Entry 6XL1 (X-ray diffraction, 1.95 A resolution); this record covers chains B and C of the 3 polymer chains in the assembly.

Chain B:
Name: Card1
Organism: Treponema succinifaciens DSM 2489
UniProt: F2NWD3 (F2NWD3_TRES6); numbering as in UniProt (aligned over 1-373)
Amino-acid sequence (382 residues; numbered 1 to 382; the number before each row is that of its first residue):
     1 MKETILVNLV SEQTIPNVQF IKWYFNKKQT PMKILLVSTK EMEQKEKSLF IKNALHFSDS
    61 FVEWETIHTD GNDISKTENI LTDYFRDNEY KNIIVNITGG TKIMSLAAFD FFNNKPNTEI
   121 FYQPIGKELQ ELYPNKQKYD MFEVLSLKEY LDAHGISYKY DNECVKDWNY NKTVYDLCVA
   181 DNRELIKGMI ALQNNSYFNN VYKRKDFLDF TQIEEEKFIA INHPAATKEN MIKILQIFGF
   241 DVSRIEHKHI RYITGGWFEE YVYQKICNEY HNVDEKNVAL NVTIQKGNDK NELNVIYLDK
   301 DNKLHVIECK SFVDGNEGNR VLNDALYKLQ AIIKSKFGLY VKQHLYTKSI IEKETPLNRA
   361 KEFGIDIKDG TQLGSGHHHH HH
Unresolved in the structure: 374-382
Sequence notes: engineered mutation Asn-294 (Asp in F2NWD3); expression tag (374-382)
Metal / ion sites: Mn2+ site 1: Asn-79, Asp-83 (shared with 2 residues of chain A); Mn2+ site 2: His-271 (shared with 1 residue of chain A); Mn2+ site 3: Asn-294, Glu-308, Cys-309
From the paper describing this entry:
  - catalytic residues: Glu-259, Lys-310 (proposed by the authors, not directly observed)
  - mutagenesis - S11A, Y122A, I125A: abolished binding to cA4 (chain C)
  - mutagenesis - E308A/K310A: abolished catalytic activity
  - mutagenesis - Y122A, I125A: abolished binding to cA4
  - specificity-determining residues: Leu-339 (proposed by the authors, not directly observed)

Chain C:
Molecule: cA4
Sequence (4 nucleotides; row label = number of the first residue in the row):
     1 AAAA
Glycans and other covalent adducts: covalent link A1/A4

Interface between chain B and chain C:
Contacting residue pairs (24):
  Val-10(B) / A1(C)  base contact
  Ser-11(B) / A1(C)  hydrogen bond to the phosphate
  Ser-11(B) / A2(C)  hydrogen bond to the phosphate
  Glu-12(B) / A1(C)  hydrogen bond to the sugar
  Glu-12(B) / A2(C)  hydrogen bond to the phosphate
  Gln-13(B) / A2(C)  hydrogen bond to the phosphate
  Ile-15(B) / A2(C)  base contact
  Pro-16(B) / A2(C)  sugar contact
  Thr-39(B) / A1(C)  hydrogen bond to the base
  Glu-41(B) / A1(C)  hydrogen bond to the base
  Met-42(B) / A1(C)  base contact
  Thr-98(B) / A2(C)  sugar contact
  Gly-100(B) / A1(C)  sugar contact
  Thr-101(B) / A1(C)  hydrogen bond to the sugar
  Lys-102(B) / A1(C)  salt bridge to the phosphate
  Lys-102(B) / A4(C)  hydrogen bond to the phosphate
  Met-104(B) / A1(C)  base contact
  Tyr-122(B) / A2(C)  phosphate contact
  Tyr-122(B) / A3(C)  hydrogen bond to the phosphate
  Gln-123(B) / A2(C)  base contact
  Pro-124(B) / A2(C)  base contact
  Ile-125(B) / A2(C)  base contact
  Leu-339(B) / A2(C)  base contact
  Tyr-340(B) / A2(C)  base contact
Interface residues without a listed pair, chain B (22 interface residues in all): Gln-19, Gly-71

In short:
Chain B and chain C form an interface of 22 and 4 residues respectively; the contacts include 10 hydrogen
bonds and 1 salt bridge. Among the polar pairs are Thr-39(B)/A1(C), Glu-41(B)/A1(C) and Glu-12(B)/A1(C). The
paper reports catalytic residues Glu-259(B) and Lys-310(B); S11A, Y122A and I125A of chain B abolish binding
to cA4 (chain C).
Chain B is Card1 (Treponema succinifaciens DSM 2489) and chain C is cA4; the structure, crystal structure of
cA4-activated Card1(D294N), was determined by X-ray diffraction together with 6WXX and 6WXY from the same
study.
